6V3I - chains A and B; structure by X-ray diffraction, 3.40 A resolution.

[Chain A (and B)]
Protein: Potassium channel subfamily K member 2
Organism: Mus musculus
Notes: chain B of this document is another copy of the same molecule, construct and numbering; everything in this record applies to it too
Chain sequence (312 residues; numbered 20 to 331; the number before each row is that of its first residue):
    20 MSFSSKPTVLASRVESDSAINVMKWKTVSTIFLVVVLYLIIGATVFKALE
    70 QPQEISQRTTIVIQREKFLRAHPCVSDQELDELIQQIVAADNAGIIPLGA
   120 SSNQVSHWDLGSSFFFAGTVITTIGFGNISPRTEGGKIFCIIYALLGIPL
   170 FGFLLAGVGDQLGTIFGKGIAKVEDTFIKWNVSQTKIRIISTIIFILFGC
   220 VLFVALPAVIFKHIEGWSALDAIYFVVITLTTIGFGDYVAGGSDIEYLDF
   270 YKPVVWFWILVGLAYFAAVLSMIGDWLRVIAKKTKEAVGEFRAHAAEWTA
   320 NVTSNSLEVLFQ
Unresolved in the structure: 20-44, 114-125, 197-204, 264-267, 321-331 (chain B: 20-36, 199-202, 265-267, 317-331)
Ion coordination: K+ site 1: Thr142, Ile143, Thr251, Ile252 (shared with Thr142(B), Ile143(B), Thr251(B), Ile252(B) of chain B); K+ site 2: Thr142, Thr251 (shared with Thr142(B), Thr251(B) of chain B); K+ site 3: Ile143, Gly144, Ile252, Gly253 (shared with Ile143(B), Gly144(B), Ile252(B), Gly253(B) of chain B); K+ site 4: Gly144, Phe145, Gly253, Phe254 (shared with Gly144(B), Phe145(B), Gly253(B), Phe254(B) of chain B); Cd2+: Glu309 (shared with Glu309(B) of chain B)
Small-molecule neighbours: R2R (ruthenium(6+) azanide pentaamino(oxido)ruthenium (1/4/2)): Val107, Asp110, Asn111
From the paper describing this entry:
  - binding site for R2R: Val107, Asn111, Gly255
  - mutagenesis - N147D, N147E: increased binding to R2R

[Chain A / chain B interface]
Pairs across the interface (178; chain A residue first):
  Val47(A) - Leu173(B)  hydrophobic
  Val47(A) - Gly176(B)
  Val47(A) - Val177(B)
  Phe51(A) - Leu173(B)  hydrophobic
  Val54(A) - Ile140(B)  hydrophobic
  Val54(A) - Leu169(B)  hydrophobic
  Val54(A) - Leu173(B)  hydrophobic
  Tyr57(A) - Ile140(B)  hydrophobic
  Tyr57(A) - Tyr162(B)  hydrogen bond (side chain-backbone)
  Tyr57(A) - Leu165(B)
  Tyr57(A) - Gly166(B)  hydrogen bond (side chain-backbone)
  Leu58(A) - Phe133(B)  hydrophobic
  Leu58(A) - Ala136(B)
  Leu58(A) - Gly137(B)
  Leu58(A) - Ile140(B)  hydrophobic
  Leu58(A) - Tyr162(B)
  Leu58(A) - Trp275(B)  hydrophobic
  Ile59(A) - Phe133(B)  hydrophobic
  Gly61(A) - Phe158(B)
  Gly61(A) - Tyr162(B)
  Ala62(A) - Ser132(B)  hydrogen bond (backbone-side chain)
  Ala62(A) - Phe133(B)
  Val64(A) - Phe158(B)  hydrophobic
  Phe65(A) - Ser132(B)
  Phe65(A) - Phe135(B)  hydrophobic
  Phe65(A) - Gly155(B)
  Phe65(A) - Phe158(B)  hydrophobic
  Phe65(A) - Cys159(B)  hydrophobic
  Lys66(A) - Trp127(B)
  Lys66(A) - Leu129(B)
  Lys66(A) - Ser132(B)
  Leu68(A) - Thr152(B)  hydrogen bond (backbone-side chain)
  Leu68(A) - Gly154(B)
  Leu68(A) - Gly155(B)
  Leu68(A) - Phe158(B)  hydrophobic
  Glu69(A) - Trp127(B)
  Glu69(A) - Pro150(B)
  Glu69(A) - Arg151(B)  hydrogen bond (side chain-backbone)
  Glu69(A) - Thr152(B)  hydrogen bond
  Glu69(A) - Gly155(B)
  Gln70(A) - Ser125(B)  hydrogen bond
  Gln72(A) - Thr152(B)
  Glu73(A) - Val124(B)
  Glu73(A) - Ser125(B)  hydrogen bond
  Glu73(A) - His126(B)  hydrogen bond (side chain-backbone)
  Glu73(A) - Trp127(B)
  Arg77(A) - Gln123(B)
  Arg77(A) - Val124(B)  hydrogen bond (side chain-backbone)
  Arg77(A) - Ser125(B)
  Ile80(A) - Pro116(B)  hydrophobic
  Arg84(A) - Pro116(B)
  Arg84(A) - Leu117(B)
  Phe87(A) - Leu102(B)  hydrophobic
  His91(A) - Val94(B)  hydrogen bond (side chain-backbone)
  His91(A) - Glu98(B)  salt bridge
  Cys93(A) - His91(B)
  Cys93(A) - Cys93(B)  disulfide
  Val94(A) - Phe87(B)  hydrophobic
  Asp96(A) - Gly118(B)
  Glu98(A) - His91(B)  salt bridge
  Asp100(A) - Leu117(B)
  Asp100(A) - Gly118(B)
  Leu102(A) - Leu102(B)  hydrophobic
  Gln105(A) - Gln83(B)
  Ile106(A) - Ile103(B)  hydrophobic
  Ile106(A) - Ile106(B)  hydrophobic
  Ile106(A) - Ile114(B)  hydrophobic
  Val107(A) - Ile114(B)  hydrophobic
  Asp110(A) - Asp110(B)
  His126(A) - Glu73(B)  hydrogen bond (backbone-side chain)
  Trp127(A) - Phe65(B)  hydrophobic
  Trp127(A) - Lys66(B)
  Trp127(A) - Glu69(B)
  Trp127(A) - Gln70(B)
  Trp127(A) - Glu73(B)
  Leu129(A) - Lys66(B)
  Ser132(A) - Ala62(B)  hydrogen bond (side chain-backbone)
  Ser132(A) - Lys66(B)
  Phe133(A) - Val55(B)
  Phe133(A) - Leu58(B)  hydrophobic
  Phe133(A) - Ile59(B)
  Phe133(A) - Ala62(B)
  Phe135(A) - Phe65(B)  hydrophobic
  Phe135(A) - Phe254(B)  hydrophobic
  Ala136(A) - Leu58(B)
  Gly137(A) - Leu58(B)
  Val139(A) - Ile252(B)
  Val139(A) - Phe254(B)  hydrophobic
  Ile140(A) - Tyr57(B)  hydrophobic
  Ile140(A) - Leu58(B)  hydrophobic
  Thr142(A) - Thr250(B)
  Thr142(A) - Thr251(B)
  Thr142(A) - Ile252(B)
  Ile143(A) - Ile252(B)
  Gly144(A) - Ile252(B)
  Gly144(A) - Gly253(B)
  Gly144(A) - Phe254(B)
  Phe145(A) - Phe254(B)
  Gly146(A) - Phe254(B)
  Ser149(A) - Asp256(B)  hydrogen bond
  Pro150(A) - Glu69(B)
  Pro150(A) - Tyr243(B)
  Arg151(A) - Glu69(B)  hydrogen bond (backbone-side chain)
  Arg151(A) - Asp256(B)  salt bridge
  Thr152(A) - Leu68(B)  hydrogen bond (side chain-backbone)
  Thr152(A) - Glu69(B)  hydrogen bond
  Glu153(A) - Leu239(B)
  Gly155(A) - Phe65(B)
  Gly155(A) - Leu68(B)
  Gly155(A) - Glu69(B)
  Lys156(A) - Asp240(B)  salt bridge
  Lys156(A) - Tyr243(B)
  Lys156(A) - Tyr257(B)  hydrogen bond
  Ile157(A) - Leu239(B)  hydrophobic
  Phe158(A) - Gly61(B)
  Phe158(A) - Val64(B)  hydrophobic
  Phe158(A) - Phe65(B)  hydrophobic
  Cys159(A) - Phe65(B)  hydrophobic
  Cys159(A) - Phe254(B)  hydrophobic
  Ile160(A) - Tyr243(B)  hydrophobic
  Tyr162(A) - Tyr57(B)  hydrogen bond (backbone-side chain)
  Tyr162(A) - Leu58(B)
  Tyr162(A) - Gly61(B)
  Ala163(A) - Ile252(B)  hydrophobic
  Leu164(A) - Ile292(B)
  Leu165(A) - Tyr57(B)
  Leu165(A) - Leu296(B)
  Gly166(A) - Tyr57(B)  hydrogen bond (backbone-side chain)
  Ile167(A) - Thr250(B)
  Ile167(A) - Leu289(B)  hydrophobic
  Pro168(A) - Leu289(B)
  Pro168(A) - Ile292(B)  hydrophobic
  Pro168(A) - Gly293(B)
  Pro168(A) - Leu296(B)  hydrophobic
  Leu169(A) - Val53(B)  hydrophobic
  Leu169(A) - Val54(B)  hydrophobic
  Leu169(A) - Tyr57(B)  hydrophobic
  Leu169(A) - Leu296(B)
  Phe172(A) - Gly293(B)
  Phe172(A) - Arg297(B)
  Leu173(A) - Ile50(B)  hydrophobic
  Leu173(A) - Phe51(B)  hydrophobic
  Leu173(A) - Val54(B)  hydrophobic
  Gly176(A) - Val47(B)
  Asp179(A) - Lys43(B)
  Gln180(A) - Trp44(B)
  Leu239(A) - Glu153(B)
  Leu239(A) - Ile157(B)  hydrophobic
  Asp240(A) - Lys156(B)  salt bridge
  Tyr243(A) - Pro150(B)
  Tyr243(A) - Ile160(B)  hydrophobic
  Thr250(A) - Thr142(B)
  Thr250(A) - Ile167(B)
  Thr251(A) - Thr142(B)
  Ile252(A) - Val139(B)
  Ile252(A) - Thr142(B)
  Ile252(A) - Ile143(B)
  Ile252(A) - Gly144(B)
  Ile252(A) - Ala163(B)  hydrophobic
  Gly253(A) - Gly144(B)
  Phe254(A) - Phe135(B)  hydrophobic
  Phe254(A) - Val139(B)  hydrophobic
  Phe254(A) - Gly144(B)
  Phe254(A) - Phe145(B)
  Phe254(A) - Gly146(B)
  Phe254(A) - Cys159(B)  hydrophobic
  Asp256(A) - Ser149(B)  hydrogen bond
  Asp256(A) - Arg151(B)
  Tyr257(A) - Lys156(B)  hydrogen bond
  Trp275(A) - Leu58(B)  hydrophobic
  Leu289(A) - Ile167(B)  hydrophobic
  Leu289(A) - Pro168(B)
  Ile292(A) - Leu164(B)
  Ile292(A) - Pro168(B)  hydrophobic
  Gly293(A) - Pro168(B)
  Gly293(A) - Phe172(B)
  Leu296(A) - Leu165(B)
  Leu296(A) - Leu169(B)
Other interface residues (no listed pair), chain A (106 interface residues in all): Lys45, Ile50, Val53, Val55, Thr63, Gln76, Val81, Leu99, Ile103, Gln104, Ala109, Asp128, Gly154, Ile161, Phe170, Val177, Ile242, Val246, Ile247, Leu279, Arg297
Other interface residues (no listed pair), chain B (107 interface residues in all): Arg77, Ile80, Leu99, Ala109, Ser121, Asp128, Thr138, Ile161, Phe170, Gln180, Ile242, Val246, Ile247, Leu279, Phe285
Disulfides between the chains: Cys93(A)-Cys93(B)

[Overview]
The interface between chain A and chain B involves 106 residues on one side and 107 on the other; the contacts
include 1 disulfide bond, 22 hydrogen bonds and 5 salt bridges. Polar pairs include His91(A)-Glu98(B),
Arg151(A)-Asp256(B) and Lys156(A)-Asp240(B). The paper reports a binding site for R2R at Val107(A), Asn111(A)
and Gly255(A); N147D and N147E of chain A increase binding to R2R.
Chain A and chain B are both Potassium channel subfamily K member 2 (Mus musculus); the structure,
K2P2.1(TREK-1)I110D:RuR bound channel structure, was determined by X-ray diffraction, deposited together with
6V36, 6V37 and 6V3C.
